Entry 2WFY (X-ray diffraction, 2.53 A resolution); this record covers chains B and E of the 3 polymer chains in the assembly.

== Chain B ==
Molecule: Cyclin-A2
Source organism: Homo sapiens
UniProt: P20248 (CCNA2_HUMAN); residue numbers follow UniProt; this construct covers 173-432
Amino-acid sequence (260 residues; each row starts with the number of its first residue):
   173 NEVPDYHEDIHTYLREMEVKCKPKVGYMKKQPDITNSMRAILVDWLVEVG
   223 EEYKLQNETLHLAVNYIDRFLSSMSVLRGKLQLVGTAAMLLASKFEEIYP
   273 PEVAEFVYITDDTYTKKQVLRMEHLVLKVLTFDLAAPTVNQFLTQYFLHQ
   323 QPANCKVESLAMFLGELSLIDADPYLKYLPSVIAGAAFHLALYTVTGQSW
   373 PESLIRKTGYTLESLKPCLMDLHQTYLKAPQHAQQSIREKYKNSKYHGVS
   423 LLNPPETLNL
Not modelled in the structure: 173-175

== Chain E ==
Molecule: Arg-arg-B3L-phe
Amino-acid sequence (6 residues; row label = number of the first residue in the row):
     1 XRRXFX
Modified residues: ACE (acetyl group) at position 1; B3L ((3S)-3-amino-5-methylhexanoic acid) at position 4; NH2 (amino group) at position 6

== How chain B and chain E interact ==
Pairs across the interface (20):
  Met210(B) - Phe5(E)
  Ile213(B) - Phe5(E)  hydrophobic
  Leu214(B) - Phe5(E)  hydrophobic
  Trp217(B) - Arg2(E)
  Trp217(B) - B3L_4(E)
  Glu220(B) - Arg2(E)  salt bridge
  Arg250(B) - Phe5(E)
  Arg250(B) - NH2_6(E)
  Leu253(B) - Phe5(E)  hydrophobic
  Gln254(B) - Arg2(E)  hydrogen bond (side chain-backbone)
  Gln254(B) - Arg3(E)
  Gln254(B) - B3L_4(E)  hydrogen bond (side chain-backbone)
  Gln254(B) - Phe5(E)
  Ile281(B) - ACE_1(E)
  Ile281(B) - Arg2(E)  hydrogen bond (backbone-backbone)
  Thr282(B) - Arg2(E)
  Thr282(B) - Arg3(E)  hydrogen bond (backbone-backbone)
  Asp283(B) - ACE_1(E)
  Asp283(B) - Arg2(E)  hydrogen bond (side chain-backbone)
  Thr285(B) - Arg3(E)

== Overview ==
12 residues of chain B face 6 of chain E across their interface; the contacts include 5 hydrogen bonds and 1
salt bridge. Among the polar pairs are Glu220(B)-Arg2(E), Gln254(B)-Arg2(E) and Gln254(B)-B3L_4(E).
Here chain B is Cyclin-A2 (Homo sapiens) and chain E is Arg-arg-B3L-phe. Entry 2WFY (Truncation and
Optimisation of Peptide Inhibitors of CDK2, Cyclin A Through Structure Guided Design) was determined by X-ray
diffraction, deposited together with 2WEV and 2WHB.
